Entry 4G5G (X-ray diffraction, 2.30 A resolution); this record covers chains A and I.

[Chain A]
Protein: Elongation factor Tu 1
Organism: Escherichia coli
UniProtKB: P0CE47 (EFTU1_ECOLI); residues 2-393 here correspond to UniProt positions 3-394 (UniProt number = residue number + 1)
Chain sequence (394 residues; row label = number of the first residue in the row; numbering starts at 0):
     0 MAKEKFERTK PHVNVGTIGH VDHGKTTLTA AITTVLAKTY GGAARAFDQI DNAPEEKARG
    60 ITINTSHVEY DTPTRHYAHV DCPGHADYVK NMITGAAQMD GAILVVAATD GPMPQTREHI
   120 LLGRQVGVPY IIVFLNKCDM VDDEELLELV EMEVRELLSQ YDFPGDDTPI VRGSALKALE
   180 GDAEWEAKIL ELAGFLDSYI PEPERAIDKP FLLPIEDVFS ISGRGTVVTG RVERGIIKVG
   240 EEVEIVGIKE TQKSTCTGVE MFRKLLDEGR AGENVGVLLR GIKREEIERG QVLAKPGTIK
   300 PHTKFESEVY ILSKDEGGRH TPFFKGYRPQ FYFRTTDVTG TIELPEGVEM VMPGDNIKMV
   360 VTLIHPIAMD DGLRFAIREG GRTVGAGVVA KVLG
Unresolved in the structure: 0-2
Construct notes: expression tag (0-1)
Ion coordination: Mg2+: Thr25 (together with GDP)
Small-molecule neighbours: GDP (guanosine-5'-diphosphate): His19, Val20, Asp21, His22, Gly23, Lys24, Thr25, Thr26, Phe46, Asn135, Lys136, Asp138, Met139, Ser173, Ala174, Leu175
Swiss-Prot annotation at these positions:
  - region: Gly18 to Thr25 (G1), Gly59 to Asn63 (G2), Asp80 to Gly83 (G3), Asn135 to Asp138 (G4), Ser173 to Leu175 (G5)
  - binding site (GDP): Asp21, Gly23, Lys24, Thr25, Thr26, Asn135, Asp138, Ser173, Ala174, Leu175
  - binding site (GTP): Asp21, Gly23, Lys24, Thr25, Thr26, Asn135, Asp138, Ser173, Ala174, Leu175
  - binding site (Mg(2+)): Thr25
  - modified residue: Lys56 (N6,N6-dimethyllysine), Lys313 (N6-acetyllysine), Thr382 (Phosphothreonine)

[Chain I]
Protein: thiomuracin A derivative
Chain sequence (13 residues; row label = number of the first residue in the row):
   900 SCNCFCYPCC SCX
Covalently attached groups: covalent link Ser900-Cys909; covalent link Ser900-Ser910
Modified / non-standard residues: Cys901, Cys905, Cys908, Cys909, Cys911 ((2Z)-2-amino-3-sulfanylprop-2-enoic acid; BB9); Cys903 ((2z)-2-amino-3-sulfanylbut-2-enoic acid; BB6); Phe904 ((2s,3r)-beta-hydroxy-phenylalanine; H14); Pro907 ((3r,4r)-4-hydroxy-3-methyl-l-proline; 05N); Ser910 (3-hydroxy-2-iminopropanoic acid; MH6); NH2 (amino group) at position 912

[Interface between chain A and chain I]
Residue-residue contacts - 33 pairs, chain A then chain I:
  Glu215(A) with Pro907(I)
  Asp216(A) with Pro907(I)
  Phe218(A) with Ser900(I); Cys909(I)
  Ile220(A) with Ser910(I); Cys911(I)
  Thr228(A) with Pro907(I); Cys908(I)
  Gly257(A) with Cys911(I)
  Val258(A) with Cys911(I)
  Glu259(A) with Ser900(I); Cys909(I); Ser910(I); Cys911(I), hydrogen bond (side chain-backbone)
  Met260(A) with Asn902(I)
  Phe261(A) with Asn902(I), hydrogen bond (backbone-side chain); Cys903(I); Phe904(I); Cys905(I)
  Arg262(A) with Ser900(I); Cys901(I); Cys903(I)
  Leu264(A) with Cys911(I); NH2_912(I)
  Asn273(A) with Asn902(I), hydrogen bond (backbone-side chain); Cys905(I), hydrogen bond (side chain-backbone); Pro907(I); Cys909(I)
  Val274(A) with Cys909(I)
  Gly275(A) with Cys909(I); Cys911(I)
  Val276(A) with Cys911(I)
  Leu277(A) with Cys911(I)
Interface residues without a listed pair, chain A (21 interface residues in all): Arg223, Val226, Gly229, Thr256
Interface residues without a listed pair, chain I (13 interface residues in all): Tyr906

[In short]
21 residues of chain A face 13 of chain I across their interface, with 4 hydrogen bonds. Among the polar pairs
are Glu259(A)-Cys911(I), Phe261(A)-Asn902(I) and Asn273(A)-Asn902(I). Ligands of chain A: GDP.
Chain A is Elongation factor Tu 1 (Escherichia coli) and chain I is thiomuracin A derivative; the structure,
ef-tu (Escherichia coli) complexed with nvp-ldu796, was determined by X-ray diffraction.
